PDB entry 7ZWS | X-ray diffraction, 1.53 A resolution | chains A and B

== Chain A ==
Molecule: B-cell lymphoma 6 protein
From: Homo sapiens
UniProtKB: P41182 (BCL6_HUMAN); numbering as in UniProt (aligned over 5-129)
Chain sequence (128 residues; row label = number of the first residue in the row):
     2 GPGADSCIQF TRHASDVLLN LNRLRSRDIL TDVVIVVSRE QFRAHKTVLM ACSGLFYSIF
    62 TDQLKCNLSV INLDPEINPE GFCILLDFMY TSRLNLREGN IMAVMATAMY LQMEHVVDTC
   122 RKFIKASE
Disordered / not traced: 2-4
Differences from the reference sequence: expression tag (2-4)
Residues lining bound ligands: K5I (2-[3-cyano-6-thiophen-2-yl-4-(trifluoromethyl)pyridin-2-yl]sulfanyl-2-phenyl-ethanoic acid): Asn21, Arg24, Leu25, Arg28, Met51, Ala52, Cys53, Ser54, Gly55, Tyr58, Gln113
UniProt features mapped onto this chain:
  - mutagenesis: Asn21 (N21K: Abolishes interaction with NCOR2 and HDAC2, no effect on interaction with CTBP1 and transcriptional autoinhibition; when associated with A-116 and 376-Q--Q-379), Ser59 (S59A: Abolished ubiquitination by the SCF(FBXL17) complex), His116 (H116A: Abolishes interaction with NCOR2 and HDAC2, no effect on interaction with CTBP1 and transcriptional autoinhibition; when associated with K-21 and 376-Q--Q-379)
From the paper describing this entry:
  - binding site for K5I: Asn21, Cys53 to Gly55, Tyr58

== Chain B ==
Molecule: Ala-trp-val-ile-pro-ala
Chain sequence (6 residues; numbered 0 to 5; the number before each row is that of its first residue; numbering starts at 0):
     0 AWVIPA

== How chain A and chain B interact ==
Pairs across the interface (11; chain A residue first):
  Cys8(A) with Pro4(B)
  Ile9(A) with Trp1(B), hydrophobic; Val2(B)
  Gln10(A) with Ala0(B); Trp1(B); Val2(B), hydrogen bond (backbone-backbone); Pro4(B)
  Phe11(A) with Ala0(B); Trp1(B)
  Thr12(A) with Ala0(B), hydrogen bond (backbone-backbone); Val2(B)
Other interface residues (no listed pair), chain B (5 interface residues in all): Ile3

== Overview ==
Chain A and chain B each contribute 5 residues to their interface, with 2 hydrogen bonds. The backbones
hydrogen-bond at Gln10(A)-Val2(B) and Thr12(A)-Ala0(B). Ligands of chain A: compound K5I. UniProt lists 3
mutagenesis sites on chain A. From the paper: a binding site for K5I at Asn21(A), Cys53(A) and Tyr58(A).
Here chain A is B-cell lymphoma 6 protein (Homo sapiens) and chain B is Ala-trp-val-ile-pro-ala. Entry 7ZWS
(Crystal structure of human BCL6 BTB domain in complex with compound 13) was determined by X-ray diffraction
together with 7ZWN, 7ZWO, 7ZWP, 7ZWR, 7ZWU, 7ZWV and 3 further entries from the same study.
